Entry 8J0T (electron microscopy, 2.80 A resolution); this record covers chains C and D of the 20 polymer chains in the assembly.

== Chain C ==
Protein: ATP synthase subunit alpha
From: Mycobacterium tuberculosis
Notes: EC 7.1.2.2
Reference sequence: P9WPU7 (ATPA_MYCTU); numbering as in UniProt (aligned over 1-549)
Amino-acid sequence (549 residues; numbered 1 to 549; the number before each row is that of its first residue):
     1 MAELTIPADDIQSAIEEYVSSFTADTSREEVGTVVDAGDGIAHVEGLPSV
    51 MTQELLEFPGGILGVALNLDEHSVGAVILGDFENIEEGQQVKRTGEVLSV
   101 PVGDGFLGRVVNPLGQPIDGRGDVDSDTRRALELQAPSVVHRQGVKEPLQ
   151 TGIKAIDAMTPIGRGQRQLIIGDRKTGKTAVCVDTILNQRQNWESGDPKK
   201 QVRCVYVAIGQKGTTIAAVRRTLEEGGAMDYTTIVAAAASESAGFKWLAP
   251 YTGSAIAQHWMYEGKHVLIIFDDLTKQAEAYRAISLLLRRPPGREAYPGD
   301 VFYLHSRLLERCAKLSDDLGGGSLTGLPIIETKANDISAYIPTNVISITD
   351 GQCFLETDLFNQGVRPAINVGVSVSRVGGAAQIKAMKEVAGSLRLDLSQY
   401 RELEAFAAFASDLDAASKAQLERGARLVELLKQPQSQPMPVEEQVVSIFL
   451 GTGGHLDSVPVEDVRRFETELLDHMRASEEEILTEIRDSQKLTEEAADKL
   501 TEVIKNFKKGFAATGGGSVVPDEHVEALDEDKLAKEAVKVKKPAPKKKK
Unresolved in the structure: 1-4, 23-26, 516-518, 546-549
Ion coordination: Mg2+: Thr179 (together with ATP)
Small-molecule neighbours:
  - ADP (adenosine-5'-diphosphate): Val374, Ser375, Arg376
  - ATP (adenosine-5'-triphosphate): Arg174, Lys175, Thr176, Gly177, Lys178, Thr179, Ala180, Phe360, Arg365, Pro366, Gln433, Pro434, Gln435
Curated features (UniProtKB/Swiss-Prot):
  - binding site (ATP): Gly172 to Thr179
  - site: Ser373 (Required for activity)
  - cross-link: Lys499 (Isoglutamyl lysine isopeptide (Lys-Gln) (interchain with Q-Cter in protein Pup))

== Chain D ==
Protein: ATP synthase subunit beta
From: Mycobacterium tuberculosis
Notes: EC 7.1.2.2
Reference sequence: P9WPU5 (ATPB_MYCTU); residues 1-486 here = UniProt positions 1-486
Amino-acid sequence (486 residues; numbered 1 to 486; the number before each row is that of its first residue):
     1 MTTTAEKTDRPGKPGSSDTSGRVVRVTGPVVDVEFPRGSIPELFNALHAE
    51 ITFESLAKTLTLEVAQHLGDNLVRTISLQPTDGLVRGVEVIDTGRSISVP
   101 VGEGVKGHVFNALGDCLDEPGYGEKFEHWSIHRKPPAFEELEPRTEMLET
   151 GLKVVDLLTPYVRGGKIALFGGAGVGKTVLIQEMINRIARNFGGTSVFAG
   201 VGERTREGNDLWVELAEANVLKDTALVFGQMDEPPGTRMRVALSALTMAE
   251 WFRDEQGQDVLLFIDNIFRFTQAGSEVSTLLGRMPSAVGYQPTLADEMGE
   301 LQERITSTRGRSITSMQAVYVPADDYTDPAPATTFAHLDATTELSRAVFS
   351 KGIFPAVDPLASSSTILDPSVVGDEHYRVAQEVIRILQRYKDLQDIIAIL
   401 GIDELSEEDKQLVNRARRIERFLSQNMMAAEQFTGQPGSTVPVKETIEAF
   451 DRLCKGDFDHVPEQAFFLIGGLDDLAKKAESLGAKL
Unresolved in the structure: 1-17
Ion coordination: Mg2+: Thr178 (together with ADP)
Small-molecule neighbours:
  - ADP (adenosine-5'-diphosphate): Gly172, Ala173, Gly174, Val175, Gly176, Lys177, Thr178, Val179, Glu207, Phe349, Phe354, Met427, Ala430, Phe433, Thr434
  - ATP (adenosine-5'-triphosphate): Ser364, Thr365, Asp368, Tyr377
Curated features (UniProtKB/Swiss-Prot):
  - binding site (ATP): Gly171 to Thr178
  - modified residue: Thr2 (N-acetylthreonine)

== Chain C / chain D interface ==
Pairs across the interface - 107 pairs, chain C then chain D:
  Gly46(C) - Arg86(D)
  Leu47(C) - Arg86(D)  hydrogen bond (backbone-side chain)
  Pro48(C) - Arg86(D)
  Ser49(C) - Val85(D)
  Val50(C) - Leu84(D)
  Val50(C) - Val85(D)
  Val50(C) - Arg86(D)
  Met51(C) - Phe53(D)  hydrophobic
  Met51(C) - Gly83(D)
  Met51(C) - Leu84(D)
  Met51(C) - Val85(D)  hydrophobic
  Thr52(C) - Val26(D)
  Thr52(C) - Thr81(D)
  Thr52(C) - Gly83(D)  hydrogen bond (backbone-backbone)
  Thr52(C) - Leu84(D)  hydrogen bond (backbone-backbone)
  Gln53(C) - Asp82(D)
  Leu67(C) - Val26(D)
  Asn68(C) - Thr27(D)
  Leu69(C) - Val24(D)
  Leu69(C) - Arg25(D)
  Leu69(C) - Val26(D)  hydrogen bond (backbone-backbone)
  Leu69(C) - Leu84(D)
  Asp70(C) - Val24(D)
  Asp70(C) - Arg86(D)  hydrogen bond (backbone-side chain)
  Glu71(C) - Val24(D)
  Glu71(C) - Arg25(D)  salt bridge
  Val74(C) - Arg86(D)
  Gly95(C) - Phe53(D)
  Val97(C) - Phe53(D)  hydrophobic
  Glu133(C) - Asp82(D)
  Leu134(C) - Leu56(D)  hydrophobic
  Pro137(C) - Thr205(D)
  Ser138(C) - Thr205(D)
  Val139(C) - Thr205(D)
  Val139(C) - Asn209(D)
  Val139(C) - Phe228(D)  hydrophobic
  Val139(C) - Gln230(D)
  Val140(C) - Leu117(D)
  Val140(C) - Asp118(D)
  Val140(C) - Trp212(D)  hydrophobic
  Arg142(C) - Thr205(D)
  Arg142(C) - Asn209(D)
  Gln143(C) - Asn209(D)
  Arg167(C) - Arg204(D)
  Pro291(C) - Thr279(D)
  Arg294(C) - Val288(D)
  Gly299(C) - Glu276(D)
  Phe302(C) - Arg269(D)
  Phe302(C) - Gln272(D)
  Phe302(C) - Glu276(D)
  Tyr303(C) - Asp232(D)
  Tyr303(C) - Glu233(D)
  Tyr303(C) - Pro234(D)
  Tyr303(C) - Arg238(D)
  Tyr303(C) - Glu276(D)
  Ser306(C) - Met231(D)  hydrogen bond (side chain-backbone)
  Glu310(C) - Glu203(D)
  Glu310(C) - Arg204(D)
  Glu310(C) - Thr205(D)  hydrogen bond
  Glu310(C) - Met231(D)
  Glu310(C) - Asp232(D)
  Ser338(C) - Ala323(D)
  Thr343(C) - Tyr320(D)
  Thr343(C) - Ala323(D)
  Ile346(C) - Ala173(D)  hydrophobic
  Ile346(C) - Arg204(D)
  Ser347(C) - Arg204(D)  hydrogen bond (backbone-side chain)
  Ser347(C) - Met231(D)
  Ser347(C) - Arg269(D)
  Ser347(C) - Tyr320(D)  hydrogen bond
  Ile348(C) - Arg204(D)  hydrogen bond (backbone-side chain)
  Ile348(C) - Met231(D)  hydrophobic
  Thr349(C) - Arg204(D)  hydrogen bond (backbone-side chain)
  Asp350(C) - Arg204(D)  salt bridge
  Asp350(C) - Arg206(D)  salt bridge
  Gly371(C) - Phe349(D)
  Gly371(C) - Ser350(D)
  Val372(C) - Ser350(D)
  Ser375(C) - Phe433(D)
  Arg376(C) - Gly174(D)
  Arg376(C) - Arg204(D)
  Arg376(C) - Arg206(D)
  Arg376(C) - Phe433(D)
  Gly379(C) - Gln432(D)  hydrogen bond (backbone-backbone)
  Gly391(C) - Phe433(D)
  Arg394(C) - Phe349(D)
  Arg394(C) - Phe354(D)
  Leu395(C) - Phe354(D)  hydrophobic
  Leu395(C) - Leu468(D)  hydrophobic
  Ser398(C) - Ser350(D)
  Gln399(C) - Lys351(D)  hydrogen bond (side chain-backbone)
  Gln399(C) - Arg421(D)  hydrogen bond
  Gln399(C) - Gln464(D)  hydrogen bond
  Gln399(C) - Phe467(D)
  Glu402(C) - Lys351(D)
  Glu402(C) - Arg417(D)  salt bridge
  Glu402(C) - Arg421(D)  salt bridge
  Phe406(C) - Tyr390(D)
  Phe406(C) - Ile397(D)  hydrophobic
  Phe406(C) - Ile402(D)  hydrophobic
  Phe406(C) - Arg417(D)
  Phe409(C) - Ala398(D)
  Phe409(C) - Ile399(D)
  Phe409(C) - Gly401(D)
  Ala410(C) - Ile402(D)  hydrophobic
  Ser411(C) - Asp403(D)  hydrogen bond
  Gln420(C) - Gln464(D)
Interface residues without a listed pair, chain C (71 interface residues in all): Ser73, Glu96, Gln135, Ala136, Gly144, Val145, Arg290, Asp300, Arg307, Asn344, Gln352, Val374, Val377, Gly378, Leu403, Ala416
Interface residues without a listed pair, chain D (68 interface residues in all): Ser55, Lys58, Pro80, Val109, Gly208, Asp210, Gly289, Arg346, Gly352, Ile353, Val413, Thr434, Pro462, Glu463

== In short ==
71 residues of chain C face 68 of chain D across their interface, with 16 hydrogen bonds and 5 salt bridges.
Polar pairs include Glu71(C)-Arg25(D), Asp350(C)-Arg204(D) and Asp350(C)-Arg206(D). ADP is bound between chain
C and chain D. Chain C binds ATP. Chain D binds ATP.
Chain C is ATP synthase subunit alpha and chain D is ATP synthase subunit beta, both from Mycobacterium
tuberculosis; the structure, Cryo-EM structure of Mycobacterium tuberculosis ATP synthase in the apo-form, was
determined by electron microscopy (same publication as 8J0S, 8J57, 8J58, 8JR0 and 8JR1).
